Entry 8S7X (electron microscopy, 2.78 A resolution); this record covers chains H and J of the 11 polymer chains in the assembly.

Chain H:
Molecule: Methanogenesis marker protein 7
From: Methanococcus maripaludis
UniProt: Q6M050 (Q6M050_METMP); numbering as in UniProt (aligned over 1-304)
Sequence (304 residues; each row starts with the number of its first residue):
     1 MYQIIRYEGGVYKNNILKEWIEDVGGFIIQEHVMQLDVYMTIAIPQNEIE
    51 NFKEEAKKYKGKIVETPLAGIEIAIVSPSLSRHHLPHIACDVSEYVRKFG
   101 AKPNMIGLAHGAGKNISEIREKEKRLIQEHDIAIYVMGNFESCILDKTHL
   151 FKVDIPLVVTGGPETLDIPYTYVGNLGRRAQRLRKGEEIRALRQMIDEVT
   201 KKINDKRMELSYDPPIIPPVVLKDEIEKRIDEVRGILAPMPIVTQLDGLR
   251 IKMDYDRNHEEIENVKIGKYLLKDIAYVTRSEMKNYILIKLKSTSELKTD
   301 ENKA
Disordered / not traced: 297-304
Metal / ion sites: FeFe cofactor Fe: His84, Cys143
Ligand contacts:
  - FeFe cofactor (S5Q), molecule 1: Pro78, His84, Gly111, Ala112, Gly113, Lys114, Met137, Gly138, Asn139, Phe140, Cys143, Ile144, Lys147, Arg178
  - FeFe cofactor (S5Q), molecule 2: Leu85, Pro86, Ala89, Cys90, Ser93, Arg97, Met105

Chain J:
Molecule: UPF0288 protein MmarC6_0796
From: Methanococcus maripaludis
UniProt: A9A8E0 (A9A8E0_METM6); numbering as in UniProt (aligned over 1-501)
Sequence (501 residues; row label = number of the first residue in the row):
     1 MNVLVNNNPKSGKTLEDVIKDEYYIPGSNIVIIKGTATVIKEETKKYLIK
    51 TTKGSFVVGITEENETVDFWNKNYKSFEDKSLIWKSISDVSFGSIEIPLP
   101 VSSVKQNFKKWDVVLSVSGLDTSEGNLIFVQRDVLELYGLENPKIGILIG
   151 GKRVLKTLTADDRIISIEQMRESKENIDYEITTNLNKEIQDTWKIYTYCK
   201 AEFDGPPQSTEHALAILENGTLEISENTNTYVADCRLQTLFIDEENPEDR
   251 DRGTITVRNIGNGVGKVYIYQESRASSLSHTVVGKVTDGIEIVDFSNSGH
   301 ITVKTNPERLSVIGKTQKDAKILFEKHGITLKMEGNIDEDAIIVEQVPEY
   351 TMDILKSKEVTTKGIEPEKLLYVEIYDKDAPTTSWYFRKVTGLTTKRIGT
   401 LKIYFKHDDISMFERDWDYSKGLLPENTPEKSIDSGIIAVTNMVKKYKGY
   451 IGVRTSSNDKYGPTGETFEGTNIVGKVVKNSEILKSVKQGENIYILEVNS
   501 N
Disordered / not traced: 500-501
Sequence notes: variant Ser500 (Lys in A9A8E0)

How chain H and chain J interact:
Residue-residue contacts - 41 pairs, chain H then chain J:
  Met1(H) - Arg274(J)
  Tyr2(H) - Arg274(J)
  Glu19(H) - Arg258(J)  salt bridge
  Glu19(H) - Gly261(J)
  Glu19(H) - Asn262(J)  hydrogen bond (side chain-backbone)
  Glu19(H) - Gly263(J)  hydrogen bond (side chain-backbone)
  Glu22(H) - Arg250(J)  hydrogen bond (backbone-side chain)
  Glu22(H) - Arg258(J)  salt bridge
  Glu22(H) - Ser279(J)  hydrogen bond
  Asp23(H) - Tyr231(J)
  Asp23(H) - Arg250(J)  hydrogen bond (backbone-side chain)
  Asp23(H) - Arg258(J)  salt bridge
  Asp23(H) - Tyr268(J)  hydrogen bond
  Asp23(H) - Tyr270(J)  hydrogen bond (backbone-side chain)
  Asp23(H) - His280(J)  salt bridge
  Val24(H) - Thr230(J)
  Val24(H) - Tyr231(J)  hydrophobic
  Val24(H) - Arg274(J)  hydrogen bond (backbone-side chain)
  Gly25(H) - Arg250(J)
  Gly25(H) - Arg274(J)
  Pro45(H) - Arg274(J)
  Asn47(H) - Asn229(J)  hydrogen bond (backbone-side chain)
  Asn47(H) - Thr230(J)
  Asn47(H) - Arg274(J)
  Glu48(H) - Thr228(J)  hydrogen bond
  Glu48(H) - Asn229(J)  hydrogen bond (side chain-backbone)
  Glu48(H) - Thr230(J)  hydrogen bond
  Asn51(H) - Asn229(J)  hydrogen bond
  Pro169(H) - Asn107(J)  hydrogen bond (backbone-side chain)
  Pro169(H) - Leu135(J)  hydrophobic
  Lys201(H) - Glu62(J)
  Asp205(H) - Thr61(J)
  Glu209(H) - Ile147(J)
  Glu209(H) - Ile149(J)
  Ser211(H) - Lys46(J)  hydrogen bond
  Tyr212(H) - Lys46(J)
  Tyr212(H) - Val57(J)
  Tyr212(H) - Val58(J)  hydrogen bond (side chain-backbone)
  Tyr212(H) - Gly59(J)  hydrogen bond (side chain-backbone)
  Tyr212(H) - Gly150(J)
  Lys228(H) - Ser276(J)  hydrogen bond (side chain-backbone)
Interface residues without a listed pair, chain H (24 interface residues in all): Ile16, Trp20, Phe27, Tyr170, Met208, Asp224
Interface residues without a listed pair, chain J (33 interface residues in all): Lys45, Tyr47, Ile260, Lys266, Glu272, Ala275, Leu278

Summary:
24 residues of chain H and 33 residues of chain J are in contact, with 18 hydrogen bonds and 4 salt bridges.
Polar pairs include Glu19(H)-Arg258(J), Glu22(H)-Arg258(J) and Asp23(H)-Arg258(J). Bound to chain H: FeFe
cofactor.
Chain H is Methanogenesis marker protein 7 and chain J is UPF0288 protein MmarC6_0796, both from Methanococcus
maripaludis; the structure, Methyl-coenzyme M reductase activation complex without the A2 component, was
determined by electron microscopy (same publication as 8S7V and 9H1L).
